Entry 5CZ6 (X-ray diffraction, 2.70 A resolution); this record covers chains I and Y of the 28 polymer chains in the assembly.

== Chain I ==
Name: Proteasome subunit beta type-3
Source organism: Saccharomyces cerevisiae (strain ATCC 204508 / S288c)
Notes: EC 3.4.25.1
UniProtKB: P25451 (PSB3_YEAST); residues 0-204 here correspond to UniProt positions 1-205 (UniProt number = residue number + 1)
Chain sequence (205 residues; each row starts with the number of its first residue; numbering starts at 0):
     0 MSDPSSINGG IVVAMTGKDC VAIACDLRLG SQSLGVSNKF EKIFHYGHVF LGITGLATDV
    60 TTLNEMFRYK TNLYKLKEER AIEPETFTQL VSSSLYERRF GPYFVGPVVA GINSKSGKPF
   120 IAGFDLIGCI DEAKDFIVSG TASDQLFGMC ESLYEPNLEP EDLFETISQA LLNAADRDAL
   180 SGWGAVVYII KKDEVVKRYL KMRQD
Not modelled in the structure: 0
Ion coordination: Mg2+ site 1: Ala-174, Asp-177, Ser-180; Mg2+ site 2: Asp-204 (shared with Ala-165(Y), Asp-168(Y), Ser-171(Y) of chain Y)
Ligand contacts: Syringolin A (SRG; (2S)-2-[[(2S)-1-[[(5S,8S,9E)-2,7-dioxo-5-propan-2-yl-1,6-diazacyclododeca-3,9-dien-8-yl]amino]-3-methyl-1-oxo-butan-2-yl]carbamoylamino]-3-methyl-butanoic acid): Arg-98, Asp-124, Leu-125, Ile-126, Cys-128
Swiss-Prot annotation at these positions:
  - modified residue: Ser-30 (Phosphoserine)
  - cross-link: Lys-69 (Glycyl lysine isopeptide (Lys-Gly) (interchain with G-Cter in ubiquitin))

== Chain Y ==
Name: Proteasome subunit beta type-5
Source organism: Saccharomyces cerevisiae (strain ATCC 204508 / S288c)
Notes: EC 3.4.25.1
UniProtKB: P30656 (PSB5_YEAST); residues 1-212 here correspond to UniProt positions 76-287 (UniProt number = residue number + 75)
Chain sequence (212 residues; each row starts with the number of its first residue):
     1 ATTLAFRFQG GIIVAVDSRA TAGNWVASQT VKKVIEINPF LLGTMAGGAA DCQFWETWLG
    61 SQCRLHELRE KERISVAAAS KILSNLVYQY KGAGLSMGTM ICGYTRKEGP TIYYVDSDGT
   121 RLKGDIFCVG SGQTFAYGVL DSNYKWDLSV EDALYLGKRS ILAAAHRDAY SGGSVNLYHV
   181 TEDGWIYHGN HDVGELFWKV KEEEGSFNNV IG
Construct notes: engineered mutation Ala-1 (Thr76 in P30656)
Ion coordination: Mg2+: Ala-165, Asp-168, Ser-171 (shared with Asp-204(I) of chain I)
What the authors report for this chain:
  - catalytic residues: Asp-17, Lys-33
  - catalytic residues: Gly-47 (proposed by the authors, not directly observed)
  - mutagenesis - K33A: decreased catalytic activity
  - mutagenesis - D17N: decreased growth
  - mutagenesis - D17N: decreased catalytic activity on Suc-LLVY-AMC

== Interface between chain I and chain Y ==
Pairs across the interface - 46 pairs, chain I then chain Y:
  Ser-5(I) / Asn-24(Y)
  Arg-27(I) / Ala-169(Y)
  Ser-32(I) / Arg-167(Y)
  Ser-32(I) / Asp-168(Y)
  Ser-32(I) / Ala-169(Y)  hydrogen bond (backbone-backbone)
  Ser-32(I) / Tyr-170(Y)
  Leu-33(I) / Phe-135(Y)  hydrophobic
  Leu-33(I) / Arg-167(Y)
  Gly-34(I) / Arg-167(Y)  hydrogen bond (backbone-side chain)
  Val-35(I) / Arg-167(Y)
  Asn-37(I) / Asn-209(Y)
  Asn-37(I) / Val-210(Y)
  Lys-38(I) / Asn-209(Y)  hydrogen bond (side chain-backbone)
  Gln-144(I) / Trp-25(Y)
  Asp-175(I) / Gln-29(Y)  hydrogen bond (backbone-side chain)
  Arg-176(I) / Trp-25(Y)
  Arg-176(I) / Val-26(Y)  hydrogen bond (side chain-backbone)
  Arg-176(I) / Ala-27(Y)  hydrogen bond (side chain-backbone)
  Arg-176(I) / Ser-28(Y)
  Asp-177(I) / Asn-24(Y)
  Asp-177(I) / Val-26(Y)
  Ala-178(I) / Asn-24(Y)  hydrogen bond (backbone-backbone)
  Ala-178(I) / Val-26(Y)
  Ala-178(I) / Ala-169(Y)
  Ala-178(I) / Tyr-170(Y)  hydrophobic
  Leu-179(I) / Asn-24(Y)
  Leu-179(I) / Ala-169(Y)  hydrophobic
  Trp-182(I) / His-166(Y)  hydrogen bond (side chain-backbone)
  Trp-182(I) / Arg-167(Y)
  Lys-200(I) / Trp-198(Y)
  Lys-200(I) / Gly-212(Y)
  Met-201(I) / Trp-198(Y)
  Arg-202(I) / Gly-173(Y)  hydrogen bond (side chain-backbone)
  Arg-202(I) / Asp-192(Y)  salt bridge
  Arg-202(I) / Val-193(Y)
  Arg-202(I) / Gly-194(Y)
  Gln-203(I) / His-166(Y)  hydrogen bond (backbone-side chain)
  Gln-203(I) / Phe-197(Y)
  Gln-203(I) / Trp-198(Y)
  Gln-203(I) / Val-210(Y)
  Asp-204(I) / Arg-19(Y)  salt bridge
  Asp-204(I) / Ala-165(Y)
  Asp-204(I) / Ser-171(Y)
  Asp-204(I) / Gly-172(Y)
  Asp-204(I) / Gly-173(Y)  hydrogen bond (side chain-backbone)
  Asp-204(I) / Val-193(Y)
Other interface residues (no listed pair), chain I (21 interface residues in all): Gln-31
Other interface residues (no listed pair), chain Y (26 interface residues in all): Ile-211

== Overview ==
Chain I and chain Y form an interface of 21 and 26 residues respectively; the contacts include 11 hydrogen
bonds and 2 salt bridges. Polar contacts include Arg-202(I)/Asp-192(Y), Asp-204(I)/Arg-19(Y) and
Gly-34(I)/Arg-167(Y). Ligands of chain I: Syringolin A. From the paper: catalytic residues Asp-17(Y),
Lys-33(Y) and Gly-47(Y); K33A of chain Y reduces catalytic activity.
Here chain I is Proteasome subunit beta type-3 and chain Y is Proteasome subunit beta type-5, both from
Saccharomyces cerevisiae (strain ATCC 204508 / S288c). Entry 5CZ6 (Yeast 20S proteasome beta5-T1A mutant in
complex with Syringolin A, propeptide expressed in trans) was determined by X-ray diffraction, deposited
together with 5CZ4, 5CZ5, 5CZ7, 5CZ8, 5CZ9, 5CZA and 16 further entries.
